Entry 7N6E (X-ray diffraction, 3.20 A resolution); this record covers chains A and J of the 5 polymer chains in the assembly.

Chain A:
Name: MHC class I antigen
Source organism: Homo sapiens
UniProt: Q861F7 (Q861F7_HUMAN); numbering as in UniProt (aligned over 1-278)
Sequence (278 residues; numbered 1 to 278; the number before each row is that of its first residue):
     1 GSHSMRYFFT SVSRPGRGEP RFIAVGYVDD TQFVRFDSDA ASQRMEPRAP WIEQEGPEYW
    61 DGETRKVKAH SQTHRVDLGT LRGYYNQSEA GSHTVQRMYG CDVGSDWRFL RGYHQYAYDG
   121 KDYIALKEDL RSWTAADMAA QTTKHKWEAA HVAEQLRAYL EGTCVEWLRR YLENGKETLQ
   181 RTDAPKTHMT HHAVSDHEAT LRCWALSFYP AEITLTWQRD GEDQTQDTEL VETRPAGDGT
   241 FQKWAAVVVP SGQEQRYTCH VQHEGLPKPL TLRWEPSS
Disordered / not traced: 223-225, 275-278
Disulfide bonds: C101-C164, C203-C259

Chain J:
Name: TRBV19 TCR beta
Source organism: Homo sapiens
Sequence (242 residues; row label = number of the first residue in the row; note: 15 numbers in that range are skipped by the numbering (no residue carries them; nothing is unmodelled there)):
     1 DGGITQSPKY LFRKEGQNVT LSCEQNLNH
    37 DAMYWYRQDP GQGLRLIYYS QI
    63 VNDFQKGDIA E
    75 GYSVSRE
    83 KKESFPLTVT SAQKNPTAFY LCAGQVTN
   113 TGELFFGEGS RLTVLEDLNK VFPPEVAVFE PSEAEISHTQ KATLVCLATG FYPDHVELSW
   173 WVNGKEVHSG VCTDPQPLKE QPALNDSRYA LSSRLRVSAT FWQNPRNHFR CQVQFYGLSE
   233 NDEWTQDRAK PVTQIVSAEA WGRAD
Disordered / not traced: 1-2, 257
Disulfide bonds: C23-C104, C158-C223

Chain A / chain J interface:
Residue-residue contacts (12; chain A residue first):
  R65(A) - Q67(J)
  Q72(A) - Q57(J)
  Q72(A) - I58(J)
  Q72(A) - D65(J)  hydrogen bond
  R75(A) - I58(J)
  K146(A) - N110(J)
  W147(A) - N110(J)  hydrogen bond
  A150(A) - N110(J)
  A150(A) - T113(J)
  V152(A) - N110(J)
  Q155(A) - N110(J)
  Q155(A) - T113(J)
Also at the interface, not in a pair above, chain A (10 interface residues in all): T73, V76

Overview:
10 residues of chain A face 6 of chain J across their interface; the contacts include 2 hydrogen bonds. Among
the polar pairs are Q72(A)-D65(J) and W147(A)-N110(J).
Here chain A is MHC class I antigen and chain J is TRBV19 TCR beta, both from Homo sapiens. Entry 7N6E (TCR
peptide HLA-A2 complex) was determined by X-ray diffraction together with 7N6D from the same study.
